5FGU - chain A; structure by X-ray diffraction, 1.90 A resolution.

Chain A:
Molecule: Green fluorescent protein, Extracellular streptodornase D
From: Aequorea victoria
UniProt: chimeric construct of P42212, Q675N6: residues 1-229 from P42212 (GFP_AEQVI) positions 1-229 (same numbers); residues 1059-1390 from Q675N6 positions 59-390 (UniProt number = residue number - 1000)
Amino-acid sequence (565 residues; each row starts with the number of its first residue; note: 828 numbers in that range are skipped by the numbering (no residue carries them; nothing is unmodelled there); numbers below 1 keep their minus sign (Gly-2 is residue -2)):
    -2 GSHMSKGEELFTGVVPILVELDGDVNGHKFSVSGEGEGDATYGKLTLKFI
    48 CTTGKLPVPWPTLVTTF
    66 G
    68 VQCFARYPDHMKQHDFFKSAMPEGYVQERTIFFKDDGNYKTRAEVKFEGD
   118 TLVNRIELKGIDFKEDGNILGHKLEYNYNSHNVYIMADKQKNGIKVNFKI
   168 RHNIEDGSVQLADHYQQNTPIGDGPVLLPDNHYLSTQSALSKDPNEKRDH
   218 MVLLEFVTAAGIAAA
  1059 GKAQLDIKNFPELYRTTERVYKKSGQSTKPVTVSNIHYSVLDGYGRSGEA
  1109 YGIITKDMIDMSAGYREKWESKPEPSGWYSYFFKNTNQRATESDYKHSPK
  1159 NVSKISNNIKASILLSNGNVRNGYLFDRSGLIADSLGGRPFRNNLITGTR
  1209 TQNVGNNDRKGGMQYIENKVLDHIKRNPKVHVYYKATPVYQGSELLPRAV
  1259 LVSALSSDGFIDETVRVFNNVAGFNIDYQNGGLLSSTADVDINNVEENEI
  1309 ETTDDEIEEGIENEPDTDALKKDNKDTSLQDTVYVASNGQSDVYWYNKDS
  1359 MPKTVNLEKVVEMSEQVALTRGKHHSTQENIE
Unresolved in the structure: -2 to 2, 1122-1128, 1295-1335, 1344-1345, 1360-1369, 1386-1390
Construct notes: expression tag (-2 to 0); chromophore (66); engineered mutation Ala72 (Ser in P42212), Gly1188 (His188 in Q675N6); linker (230-232)
Modified positions: Gly66 (chromophore; CR2)
Covalently attached groups: covalent link Phe64-Gly66; covalent link Gly66-Val68

Overview:
Chain A is Green fluorescent protein, Extracellular streptodornase D (Aequorea victoria); the structure,
Structure of Sda1 nuclease apoprotein as an EGFP fixed-arm fusion, was determined by X-ray diffraction (same
publication as 5FGW).
